4FEA - chains A and B; structure by X-ray diffraction, 3.79 A resolution.

Chain A (and B):
Molecule: Caspase-7
Organism: Homo sapiens
Notes: EC 3.4.22.60; fragment: P20/P10 catalytic domain; chain B of this document is another copy of the same molecule, construct and numbering; everything in this record applies to it too
UniProtKB: P55210 (CASP7_HUMAN); residues 57-303 here = UniProt positions 57-303
Amino-acid sequence (247 residues; each row starts with the number of its first residue):
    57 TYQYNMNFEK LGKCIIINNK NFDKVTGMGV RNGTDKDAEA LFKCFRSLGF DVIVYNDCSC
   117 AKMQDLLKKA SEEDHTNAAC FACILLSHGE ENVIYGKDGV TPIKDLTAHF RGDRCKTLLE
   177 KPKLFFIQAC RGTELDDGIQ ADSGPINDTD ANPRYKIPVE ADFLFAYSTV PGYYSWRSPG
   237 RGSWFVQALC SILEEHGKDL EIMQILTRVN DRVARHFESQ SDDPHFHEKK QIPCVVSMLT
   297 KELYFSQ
Disordered / not traced: 77-90, 145-155, 187-213, 227-236, 273-287 (chain B: 187-213, 225-234, 274-287)
Swiss-Prot annotation at these positions:
  - region: Lys-76 to Arg-87 (Loop L1), Arg-187 to Gln-196 (Loop L2), Val-226 to Gly-238 (Loop L3), Glu-274 to Ile-288 (Loop L4)
  - active site: His-144, Cys-186
  - site (Involved in allosteric regulation): Arg-187, Tyr-223
  - modified residue: Thr-173 (Phosphothreonine), Arg-233 (Microbial infection: ADP-riboxanated arginine), Ser-239 (Phosphoserine)
  - mutagenesis: Thr-173 (T173A: Abolished phosphorylation by PAK2; when associated with A-30 and A-239), Cys-186 (C186A: Abolished thiol protease activity), Arg-187 (R187K: Does not significantly affect thiol protease catalytic efficiency; R187M/A/G: Reduced thiol protease catalytic efficiency; R187W/N: Strongly reduced thiol protease catalytic efficiency), Asp-192 (D192A: Strongly reduced thiol protease activity), Ile-195 to Asp-206 (In mutant II; prevents cleavage of loop L2 region; retains significant thiol protease activity), Ile-195 to Gly-200 (In mutant III; prevents cleavage of loop L2 region; abolished thiol protease activity), Asp-198 to Asp-204 (In mutant IV; prevents cleavage of loop L2 region; retains significant thiol protease activity), Asp-198 (D198A: Strongly reduced cleavage and activation by initiator caspases. Abolished cleavage and activation by initiator caspases; when associated with A-206. In P7-D2A mutant ...), Asp-206 (D206A: Reduced cleavage and activation by initiator caspases. Abolished cleavage and activation by initiator caspases; when associated with A-198), Tyr-223 (Y223A/F/W/D/E: Does not significantly affect thiol protease catalytic efficiency), Tyr-229 (Y229W: Strongly reduced thiol protease catalytic efficiency), Tyr-230 to Ser-234 (In esCasp-7 V3 mutant; promotes specificity toward alternate peptides with VEID, YVAD, WEHD, LETD or LEHD sequence; when associated with C-276. In esCasp-7 V4 mutant ...), 5 further mutagenesis entries in UniProt
Ligand contacts:
  - 0TE (chloro{methyl hydrogenato(3-)-kappa~2~N,S [pyridin-2-yl(pyridin-2(1H)-ylidene-kappaN)methyl]carbonodithiohydrazonate}copper), molecule 1: Glu-216, Phe-221, Val-292, Met-294
  - 0TE, molecule 2: Tyr-223, Cys-290, Val-292
What the authors report for this chain:
  - catalytic residues: Cys-186 (citing earlier work)
  - binding site for 0TE: Glu-216, Phe-221, Tyr-223, Cys-290, Val-292, Met-294
  - conformationally variable residues (loop rearrangement, order/disorder transition): His-144 to Gly-155, Cys-186, Arg-187, Thr-225, Val-226, Pro-227
  - mutagenesis - F221W, C290R, C290T, V292Q: decreased binding to 0TE
  - allosteric site: Cys-290

Chain A / chain B interface:
Pairs across the interface (28):
  Tyr-58(A) / Arg-264(B)
  Ala-217(A) / Ile-288(B)  hydrophobic
  Met-259(A) / Met-259(B)  hydrophobic
  Gln-260(A) / Glu-298(B)  hydrogen bond
  Thr-263(A) / Leu-295(B)
  Thr-263(A) / Thr-296(B)
  Asn-266(A) / Leu-295(B)
  Asn-266(A) / Thr-296(B)
  Asp-267(A) / Thr-296(B)
  Ile-288(A) / Ala-217(B)  hydrophobic
  Ile-288(A) / Met-294(B)
  Cys-290(A) / Val-292(B)  hydrophobic
  Cys-290(A) / Ser-293(B)
  Cys-290(A) / Met-294(B)  hydrophobic
  Val-291(A) / Val-291(B)
  Val-291(A) / Val-292(B)
  Val-291(A) / Ser-293(B)  hydrogen bond (backbone-backbone)
  Val-292(A) / Val-291(B)
  Ser-293(A) / Asn-266(B)
  Ser-293(A) / Val-291(B)  hydrogen bond (backbone-backbone)
  Met-294(A) / Pro-289(B)
  Met-294(A) / Cys-290(B)  hydrophobic
  Leu-295(A) / Asn-266(B)  hydrogen bond (backbone-side chain)
  Thr-296(A) / Thr-263(B)
  Thr-296(A) / Asn-266(B)
  Thr-296(A) / Asp-267(B)
  Lys-297(A) / Thr-263(B)
  Glu-298(A) / Gln-260(B)
Other interface residues (no listed pair), chain A (22 interface residues in all): Thr-57, Pro-214, Glu-216, Ala-270, Pro-289
Other interface residues (no listed pair), chain B (21 interface residues in all): Glu-216, Ala-270, Lys-297, Tyr-300

Summary:
The interface between chain A and chain B involves 22 residues on one side and 21 on the other, with 4
hydrogen bonds. Polar contacts include Gln-260(A)/Glu-298(B), Leu-295(A)/Asn-266(B) and Val-291(A)/Ser-293(B).
Ligands of chain A: compound 0TE. From the paper: the catalytic residue Cys-186(A); F221W, C290R and C290T of
chain A, among others, reduce binding to 0TE.
Both chains are Caspase-7 (Homo sapiens). Entry 4FEA (Crystal structure of CASPASE-7 in Complex with
allosteric inhibitor) was determined by X-ray diffraction, deposited together with 4FDL.
